Entry 7MUE (electron microscopy, 2.80 A resolution); this record covers chains ZH and MG of the 72 polymer chains in the assembly.

[Chain ZH]
Molecule: Type IV secretion protein IcmK
Source organism: Legionella pneumophila
UniProt: A0A2S6FBG9 (A0A2S6FBG9_LEGPN); numbering as in UniProt (aligned over 1-361)
Chain sequence (361 residues; numbered 1 to 361; the number before each row is that of its first residue):
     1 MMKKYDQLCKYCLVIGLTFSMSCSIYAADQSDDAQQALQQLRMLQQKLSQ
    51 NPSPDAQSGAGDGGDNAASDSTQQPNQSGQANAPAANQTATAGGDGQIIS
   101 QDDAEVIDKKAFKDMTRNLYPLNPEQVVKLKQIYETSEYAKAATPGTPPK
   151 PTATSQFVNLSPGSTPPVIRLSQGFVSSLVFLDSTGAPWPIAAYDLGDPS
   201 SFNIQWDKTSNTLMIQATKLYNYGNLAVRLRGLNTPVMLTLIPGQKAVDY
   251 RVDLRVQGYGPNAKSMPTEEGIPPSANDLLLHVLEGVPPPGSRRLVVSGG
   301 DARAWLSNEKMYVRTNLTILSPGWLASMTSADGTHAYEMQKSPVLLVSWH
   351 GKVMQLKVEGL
Not modelled in the structure: 1-103, 264-361

[Chain MG]
Molecule: IcmE protein
Source organism: Legionella pneumophila
UniProt: O53087 (O53087_LEGPN); numbering as in UniProt (aligned over 1-1048)
Chain sequence (1048 residues; each row starts with the number of its first residue):
     1 MASKKENLKSLFSNTRTRVIIIFTAALLIIAVVIGFFKIRGATTGSIAAA
    51 EVSTVPGGIQSIPGVLDPTAQYAKLQEEQNITQAQVAEKTGGSAIPTIIR
   101 TQALGEGVGVIGSQSGVGFAALAQEELGGPQRSLWIQELQDGSCSKSVIT
   151 KVVNQGAQLTDLKAACSCVQLKDSGYGLQELEQVCECKELKSAGYNARQL
   201 KEAGYSAGRLRNCGFDACELRNAGFTAQEMKDGGFSDGELKGAGFSDAEI
   251 AKASGLPDGITADDVRKAGCGAAALAKLRQAGVSASAIRKISGCTAEQLK
   301 AAGYTAKELKDAGFSAADLRRAGFSAAELKDAGFTARDLLNAGFTPADLA
   351 KAGFSDAQIKAAQAELPPGITPQDVKNAGCDVEALKKEREAGVSAALIRQ
   401 YAGCSAQALKAAGFTDADLANAGFTPAQISAATPLSDAEIKAAGCDPDKL
   451 KKLFSAGVSAKRIKELNGCSAEALKAAGYDAQSLLAAGFTPQELLAAGFT
   501 PKQLEDAGLNPVSIIADGRVADCSVESLKKARAAGVSALTIKQTLGCSAA
   551 ALKAAGYTAKELKDAGFTAAELKAAGFSAKELKDAGFTAKELRDAGFSAQ
   601 ELKDVGFSAKDLKDAGFSAAELKAAGFTAAQLKAAGFSAKDLKDAGFSAA
   651 ELKAAGFSAKELKDAGFSASDLKNAGFSAKELKDAGFSASDLKSAGFSAS
   701 ELKNAGYSADELKKAGYTSAELRNAGFSPQESAVAGLQGPDLQQLDSSIT
   751 GIPSIPGATPRPTTSDAASSAEQLQAILQKQNEQLAEQKYQQEIQQRTSD
   801 MLTAATQLVQDWKQVETQVYTEGTEETKTSGGESAVPGTGTGTGSNNQPV
   851 DQGAVSAQNQAIIKTGDIMFAVLDTSVNSDEPGPILATIVTGKLKGSKLI
   901 GSFNLPSNADKMVITFNTMSIPGAEKTISISAYAIDPNTARTALASRTNH
   951 HYLMRYGSLFASSFLQGFGNAFQSANTTITIGGTGGGNNITVANGVGRST
  1001 LENAVIGLATVGKAWSQQAQQLFNTPTTVEVYSGTGLGILFTQDVTTI
Not modelled in the structure: 1-790, 825-1048

[How chain ZH and chain MG interact]
Pairs across the interface (10; chain ZH residue first):
  Arg117(ZH) with Arg797(MG), hydrogen bond (backbone-side chain)
  Pro121(ZH) with Arg797(MG), hydrogen bond (backbone-side chain); Asp800(MG); Met801(MG)
  Leu122(ZH) with Leu808(MG), hydrophobic
  Leu130(ZH) with Ala805(MG), hydrophobic
  Lys131(ZH) with Trp812(MG)
  Tyr134(ZH) with Trp812(MG); Lys813(MG)
  Glu138(ZH) with Lys813(MG)
Other interface residues (no listed pair), chain ZH (9 interface residues in all): Gln126, Val127
Other interface residues (no listed pair), chain MG (9 interface residues in all): Ala804, Val809

[Overview]
The chain ZH/chain MG interface involves 9 residues from each chain, with 2 hydrogen bonds. Polar pairs
include Arg117(ZH)-Arg797(MG) and Pro121(ZH)-Arg797(MG).
Chain ZH is Type IV secretion protein IcmK and chain MG is IcmE protein, both from Legionella pneumophila; the
structure, Legionella pneumophila Dot/Icm T4SS PR, was determined by electron microscopy, deposited together
with 7MUC, 7MUD, 7MUQ, 7MUS, 7MUV, 7MUW and 7MUY.
